Entry 4D63 (X-ray diffraction, 2.20 A resolution); this record covers chain A.

Chain A:
Name: Fiber knob domain
Source organism: Avirulent turkey hemorrhagic enteritis virus
Notes: fragment: head domain, residues 15-165
UniProt: Q2TLC1 (Q2TLC1_9ADEN); residues 304-454 here = UniProt positions 304-454
Sequence (187 residues; row label = number of the first residue in the row):
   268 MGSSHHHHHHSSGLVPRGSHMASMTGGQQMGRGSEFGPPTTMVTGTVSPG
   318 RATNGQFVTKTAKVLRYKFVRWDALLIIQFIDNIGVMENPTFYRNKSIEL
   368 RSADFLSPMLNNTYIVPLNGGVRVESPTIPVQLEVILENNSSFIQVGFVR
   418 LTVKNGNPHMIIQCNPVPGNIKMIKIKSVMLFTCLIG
Disordered / not traced: 268-316
Sequence notes: expression tag (268-303)
Small-molecule neighbours: N-acetyl-alpha-neuraminic acid (SIA): Ile-351, Gly-352, Val-353, Met-354, Glu-355, Glu-392, Thr-419, Val-420, Lys-421, Asn-422, Gly-423
From the paper describing this entry:
  - binding site for N-acetyl-alpha-neuraminic acid: Gly-352, Val-353, Met-354, Glu-392, Thr-419, Val-420, Lys-421, Asn-422, Gly-423
  - mutagenesis - E392A: decreased binding to 3'-sialyllactose
  - mutagenesis - K421A: abolished binding to 3'-sialyllactose

Summary:
Ligands of chain A: N-acetyl-alpha-neuraminic acid. From the paper: a binding site for
N-acetyl-alpha-neuraminic acid at Gly-352, Val-353 and Met-354 among others; E392A reduces binding to
3'-sialyllactose.
Chain A is Fiber knob domain (Avirulent turkey hemorrhagic enteritis virus); the structure, Structure of the
carboxy-terminal domain of the turkey type 3 siadenovirus fibre, avirulent form complexed with ..., was
determined by X-ray diffraction together with 4D62, 4CW8, 3ZPE and 3ZPF from the same study.
